Entry 6FTC (X-ray diffraction, 1.80 A resolution); this record covers chain A.

== Chain A ==
Protein: Thioredoxin glutathione reductase
Organism: Schistosoma mansoni
Notes: EC 1.8.1.9
UniProt: G4V8J4 (G4V8J4_SCHMA); numbering as in UniProt (aligned over 1-598)
Amino-acid sequence (598 residues; row label = number of the first residue in the row):
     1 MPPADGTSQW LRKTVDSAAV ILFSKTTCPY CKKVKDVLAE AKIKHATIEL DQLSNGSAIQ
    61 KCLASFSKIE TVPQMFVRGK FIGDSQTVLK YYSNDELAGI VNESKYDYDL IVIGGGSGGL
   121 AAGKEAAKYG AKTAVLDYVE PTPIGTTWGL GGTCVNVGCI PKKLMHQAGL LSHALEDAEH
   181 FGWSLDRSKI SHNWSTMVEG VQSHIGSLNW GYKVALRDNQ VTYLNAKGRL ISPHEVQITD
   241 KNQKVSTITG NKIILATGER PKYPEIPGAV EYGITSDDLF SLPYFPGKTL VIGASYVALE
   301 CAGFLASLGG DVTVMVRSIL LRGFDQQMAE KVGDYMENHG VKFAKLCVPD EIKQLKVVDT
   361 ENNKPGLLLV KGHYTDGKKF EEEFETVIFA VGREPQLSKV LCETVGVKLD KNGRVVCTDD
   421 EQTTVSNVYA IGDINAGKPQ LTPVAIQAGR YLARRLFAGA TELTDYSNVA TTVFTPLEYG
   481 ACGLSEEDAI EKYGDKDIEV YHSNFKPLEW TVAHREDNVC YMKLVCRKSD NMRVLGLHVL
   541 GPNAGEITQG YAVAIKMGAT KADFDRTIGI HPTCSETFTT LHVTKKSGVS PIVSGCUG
Not modelled in the structure: 1-5, 593-598
Modified positions: Sec597 (selenocysteine)
Cystine bridges: C28-C31, C154-C159
Ligand contacts: FAD (flavin-adenine dinucleotide): I113, G114, G115, G116, S117, G118, G119, L136, D137, Y138, V139, G152, T153, C154, V157, G158, C159, K162, A226, K227, G228, A256, T257, G258, E259, S276, F280, Y296, V297, R393, I431, G432, D433, Q440, L441, T442, P443, A445, F474, H571, P572
What the authors report for this chain:
  - binding site for the ligand EPE: G323, F324, Y479, G483
  - catalytic residues: C28, C31, C154, C159 (citing earlier work)
  - specificity-determining residues: P439 (proposed by the authors, not directly observed)

== Summary ==
Bound to chain A: flavin-adenine dinucleotide. From the paper: catalytic residues C28, C31 and C154 among
others; a binding site for the ligand EPE at G323, F324 and Y479 among others.
Chain A is Thioredoxin glutathione reductase (Schistosoma mansoni); the structure, Thioredoxin glutathione
reductase from Schistosoma mansoni in complex with HEPES, was determined by X-ray diffraction, deposited
together with 6FMU, 6FMZ and 6FP4.
